5NUR - chains A and B of the 6 polymer chains in the assembly; structure by X-ray diffraction, 3.29 A resolution.

[Chain A]
Molecule: Outer membrane protein F
Organism: Escherichia coli (strain K12)
UniProt: P02931 (OMPF_ECOLI); residues 1-340 here correspond to UniProt positions 23-362 (UniProt number = residue number + 22)
Amino-acid sequence (340 residues; row label = number of the first residue in the row):
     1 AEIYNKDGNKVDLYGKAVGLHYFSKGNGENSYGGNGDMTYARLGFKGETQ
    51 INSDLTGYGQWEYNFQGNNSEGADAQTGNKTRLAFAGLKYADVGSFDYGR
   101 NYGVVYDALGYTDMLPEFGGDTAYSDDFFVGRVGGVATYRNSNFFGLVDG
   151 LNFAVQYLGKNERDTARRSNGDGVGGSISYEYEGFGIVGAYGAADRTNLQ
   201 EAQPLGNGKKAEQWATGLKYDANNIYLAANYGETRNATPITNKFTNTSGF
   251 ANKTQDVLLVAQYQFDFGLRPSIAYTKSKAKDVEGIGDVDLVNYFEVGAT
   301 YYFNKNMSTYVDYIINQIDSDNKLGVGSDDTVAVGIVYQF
Ion coordination: Ca2+: Asn207, Asn236, Asn252 (together with 3-deoxy-manno-oct-2-ulosonic acid)
Ligand contacts: 3-deoxy-manno-oct-2-ulosonic acid (KDO; 3-deoxy-alpha-D-manno-oct-2-ulopyranosonic acid): Asn207, Gly208, Asn236, Asn252, Asp282

[Chain B]
Molecule: ABC transporter permease
Organism: Klebsiella pneumoniae
UniProt: A0A0W8AQT6 (A0A0W8AQT6_KLEPN); residues 1-236 here correspond to UniProt positions 18-253 (UniProt number = residue number + 17)
Amino-acid sequence (236 residues; numbered 1 to 236; the number before each row is that of its first residue):
     1 CASSSSGDRPQGRSDPLEGFNRTMFNFNFNVVDPYVLRPVAVAWRDYVPQ
    51 PARNGLSNFTSNLEEPAVMVNYFLQGDPYKGMVHFTRFFLNTILGMGGLI
   101 DVAGMANPQLQRVEPHRFGSTLGHYGVGYGPYVQLPFYGSFTLRDEGGDM
   151 ADGLYPVLSWLTWPMSIGKWAVEGIETRAQLLDSDGLLRQSSDPYILMRE
   201 AYFQRHDFIANGGKLTPADNPNAQAIQDELKDIDSQ
Not modelled in the structure: 1-13, 212-236
Reported in the primary citation:
  - mutagenesis - P49A, E64L, R117L, Y138C, D149A/D152A, W170C, Y195A, R199E: unchanged growth
  - mutagenesis - N21A, N28A, E146A/D149A/D152A, Q204A, R205L: decreased growth
  - mutagenesis - Y138C/W170C: abolished growth

[Interface between chain A and chain B]
Contacting residue pairs - 29 pairs, chain A then chain B:
  Phe265(A) with Tyr79(B), hydrophobic; Met82(B), hydrophobic
  Asp266(A) with Tyr79(B), hydrogen bond; Gln109(B)
  Phe267(A) with Tyr79(B); Met82(B); Val83(B), hydrophobic; Thr86(B); Asn107(B); Leu110(B), hydrophobic
  Leu269(A) with Met82(B), hydrophobic; Phe85(B), hydrophobic; Thr86(B)
  Pro271(A) with Met82(B), hydrophobic
  Ala299(A) with Phe85(B), hydrophobic
  Tyr301(A) with Thr86(B); Leu90(B), hydrophobic; Ala106(B); Asn107(B); Leu110(B)
  Phe303(A) with Leu90(B), hydrophobic; Leu94(B), hydrophobic; Ala106(B), hydrophobic
  Thr309(A) with Phe89(B); Leu90(B); Leu94(B)
  Tyr310(A) with Phe89(B)
  Val311(A) with Phe89(B), hydrophobic
  Val334(A) with Ile93(B), hydrophobic
Other interface residues (no listed pair), chain A (13 interface residues in all): Ile336

[Overview]
The chain A/chain B interface involves 13 residues from each chain; the contacts include 1 hydrogen bond. Its
one hydrogen-bonded contact is Asp266(A)-Tyr79(B). Ligands of chain A: 3-deoxy-manno-oct-2-ulosonic acid. The
paper reports that N21A, N28A and E146A/D149A/D152A of chain B, among others, reduce growth; Y138C/W170C of
chain B abolish growth; 14 substitutions were tested in all.
Here chain A is Outer membrane protein F (Escherichia coli (strain K12)) and chain B is ABC transporter
permease (Klebsiella pneumoniae). Entry 5NUR (Structural basis for maintenance of bacterial outer membrane
lipid asymmetry) was determined by X-ray diffraction, deposited together with 5NUO, 5NUP and 5NUQ.
